Entry 6UZQ (X-ray diffraction, 2.40 A resolution); this record covers chains A and C of the 3 polymer chains in the assembly.

Chain A:
Molecule: MHC class I antigen
Organism: Homo sapiens
Reference sequence: A0MSS3 (A0MSS3_HUMAN); residues 1-276 here correspond to UniProt positions 15-290 (UniProt number = residue number + 14)
Chain sequence (276 residues; each row starts with the number of its first residue):
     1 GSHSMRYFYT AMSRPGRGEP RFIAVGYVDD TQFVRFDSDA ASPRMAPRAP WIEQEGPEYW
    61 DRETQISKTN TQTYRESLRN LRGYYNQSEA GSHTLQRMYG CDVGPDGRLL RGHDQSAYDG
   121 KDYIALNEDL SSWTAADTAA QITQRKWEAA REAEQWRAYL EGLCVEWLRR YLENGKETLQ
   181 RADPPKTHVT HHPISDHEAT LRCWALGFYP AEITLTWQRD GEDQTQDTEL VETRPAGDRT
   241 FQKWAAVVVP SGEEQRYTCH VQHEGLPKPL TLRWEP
Disulfides: Cys101-Cys164, Cys203-Cys259

Chain C:
Molecule: Synthetic peptide THR-VAL-ARG-ALA-SER-GLY-HIS-SER-TYR
Chain sequence (9 residues; each row starts with the number of its first residue):
     1 TVRASGHSY

Interface between chain A and chain C:
Pairs across the interface - 48 pairs, chain A then chain C:
  Met5(A) - Thr1(C)
  Tyr7(A) - Thr1(C)  hydrogen bond (side chain-backbone)
  Tyr7(A) - Val2(C)  hydrophobic
  Tyr9(A) - Val2(C)
  Met45(A) - Val2(C)  hydrophobic
  Arg62(A) - Thr1(C)  hydrogen bond
  Arg62(A) - Val2(C)  hydrogen bond (side chain-backbone)
  Arg62(A) - Ala4(C)
  Glu63(A) - Thr1(C)  hydrogen bond
  Glu63(A) - Val2(C)  hydrogen bond (side chain-backbone)
  Ile66(A) - Val2(C)  hydrophobic
  Ile66(A) - Arg3(C)
  Ile66(A) - Ala4(C)  hydrophobic
  Ile66(A) - Ser5(C)
  Thr69(A) - Ser5(C)
  Asn70(A) - Ser5(C)  hydrogen bond
  Thr73(A) - Gly6(C)
  Thr73(A) - Ser8(C)
  Tyr74(A) - Tyr9(C)  hydrophobic
  Glu76(A) - Ser8(C)  hydrogen bond
  Ser77(A) - Ser8(C)
  Ser77(A) - Tyr9(C)  hydrogen bond (side chain-backbone)
  Asn80(A) - Ser8(C)
  Asn80(A) - Tyr9(C)  hydrogen bond (side chain-backbone)
  Tyr84(A) - Tyr9(C)  hydrogen bond (side chain-backbone)
  Leu95(A) - Tyr9(C)  hydrophobic
  Arg97(A) - Tyr9(C)  hydrogen bond
  Tyr99(A) - Val2(C)
  Tyr99(A) - Arg3(C)  hydrogen bond (side chain-backbone)
  Ser116(A) - Tyr9(C)  hydrogen bond
  Tyr123(A) - Tyr9(C)  hydrophobic
  Thr143(A) - Tyr9(C)  hydrogen bond (side chain-backbone)
  Lys146(A) - His7(C)
  Lys146(A) - Tyr9(C)  hydrogen bond (side chain-backbone)
  Trp147(A) - His7(C)  hydrogen bond (side chain-backbone)
  Trp147(A) - Ser8(C)  hydrogen bond (side chain-backbone)
  Trp147(A) - Tyr9(C)  hydrophobic
  Ala150(A) - His7(C)
  Glu152(A) - Arg3(C)  salt bridge
  Glu152(A) - Gly6(C)
  Glu152(A) - His7(C)  hydrogen bond (side chain-backbone)
  Gln155(A) - Arg3(C)
  Trp156(A) - Arg3(C)
  Tyr159(A) - Thr1(C)  hydrogen bond (side chain-backbone)
  Tyr159(A) - Val2(C)
  Tyr159(A) - Arg3(C)
  Trp167(A) - Thr1(C)
  Tyr171(A) - Thr1(C)  hydrogen bond (side chain-backbone)
Also at the interface, not in a pair above, chain A (34 interface residues in all): Tyr59, Leu81, Ile124, Leu163

Overview:
34 residues of chain A face 9 of chain C across their interface, with 20 hydrogen bonds and 1 salt bridge.
Among the polar pairs are Glu152(A)-Arg3(C), Tyr7(A)-Thr1(C) and Arg62(A)-Thr1(C).
Here chain A is MHC class I antigen (Homo sapiens) and chain C is Synthetic peptide
THR-VAL-ARG-ALA-SER-GLY-HIS-SER-TYR. Entry 6UZQ (HLA-B*15:01 complexed with a synthetic peptide) was
determined by X-ray diffraction.
